Entry 9EQJ (X-ray diffraction, 2.05 A resolution); this record covers chains A and B of the 3 polymer chains in the assembly.

Chain A:
Molecule: Elongin-B
From: Homo sapiens
Reference sequence: Q15370 (ELOB_HUMAN); numbering as in UniProt (aligned over 1-104)
Amino-acid sequence (104 residues; each row starts with the number of its first residue):
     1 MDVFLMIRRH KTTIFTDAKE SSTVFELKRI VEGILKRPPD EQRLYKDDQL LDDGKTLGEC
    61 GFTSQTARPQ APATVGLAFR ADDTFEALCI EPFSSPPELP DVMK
Disordered / not traced: 81-82
Curated features (UniProtKB/Swiss-Prot):
  - modified residue: Met-1 (N-acetylmethionine), Thr-84 (Phosphothreonine)

Chain B:
Molecule: Elongin-C
From: Homo sapiens
Reference sequence: Q15369 (ELOC_HUMAN); residue numbers follow UniProt; this construct covers 17-112
Amino-acid sequence (97 residues; numbered 16 to 112; the number before each row is that of its first residue):
    16 MMYVKLISSD GHEFIVKREH ALTSGTIKAM LSGPGQFAEN ETNEVNFREI PSHVLSKVCM
    76 YFTYKVRYTN SSTEIPEFPI APEIALELLM AANFLDC
Disordered / not traced: 48-56
Sequence notes: initiating methionine (16)

Chain A / chain B interface:
Contacting residue pairs - 54 pairs, chain A then chain B:
  Phe-4(A) with Thr-78(B); Arg-82(B)
  Arg-8(A) with His-27(B)
  Lys-11(A) with Asp-25(B), hydrogen bond (side chain-backbone); Gly-26(B); His-27(B); Glu-28(B), hydrogen bond (backbone-backbone)
  Thr-12(A) with Glu-28(B)
  Thr-13(A) with Glu-28(B), hydrogen bond (backbone-backbone); Phe-29(B); Ile-30(B), hydrogen bond (backbone-backbone)
  Ile-14(A) with Ile-30(B)
  Phe-15(A) with Tyr-18(B); Phe-29(B), hydrophobic; Ile-30(B), hydrogen bond (backbone-backbone); Val-31(B), hydrophobic; Ser-71(B); Cys-74(B), hydrophobic; Met-75(B), hydrophobic
  Thr-16(A) with Tyr-18(B); Lys-32(B)
  Asp-17(A) with Lys-32(B), salt bridge
  Ile-34(A) with Tyr-18(B); Ile-30(B), hydrophobic
  Leu-35(A) with Ile-30(B), hydrophobic
  Pro-69(A) with Met-75(B); Thr-78(B); Tyr-79(B), hydrophobic; Arg-82(B)
  Gln-70(A) with Met-75(B); Tyr-79(B); Tyr-83(B); Pro-91(B); Phe-93(B); Pro-94(B)
  Pro-72(A) with Met-75(B)
  Glu-91(A) with His-27(B)
  Pro-92(A) with His-27(B), hydrogen bond (backbone-side chain)
  Phe-93(A) with His-27(B); Phe-29(B), hydrophobic; Ser-67(B); Ser-71(B)
  Ser-94(A) with Asp-25(B); Pro-66(B); Ser-67(B), hydrogen bond (backbone-side chain); His-68(B), hydrogen bond
  Ser-95(A) with His-68(B)
  Pro-96(A) with His-68(B); Glu-98(B); Ile-99(B), hydrophobic
  Pro-97(A) with His-68(B); Glu-102(B)
  Leu-99(A) with Pro-97(B)
  Met-103(A) with Pro-97(B)
Other interface residues (no listed pair), chain A (26 interface residues in all): Met-6, His-10, Pro-100
Other interface residues (no listed pair), chain B (30 interface residues in all): Lys-72, Glu-92, Ala-100, Leu-101

In short:
The interface between chain A and chain B involves 26 residues on one side and 30 on the other; the contacts
include 8 hydrogen bonds and 1 salt bridge. Polar pairs include Asp-17(A)/Lys-32(B), Lys-11(A)/Asp-25(B) and
Pro-92(A)/His-27(B).
Here chain A is Elongin-B and chain B is Elongin-C, both from Homo sapiens. Entry 9EQJ (Crystal structure of
pVHL:EloB:EloC in complex with MP-1-39) was determined by X-ray diffraction (same publication as 9EQM).
